3M9S - chains 2 and 3 of the 13 polymer chains in the assembly; structure by X-ray diffraction, 4.50 A resolution (low resolution: residue-level contacts below are approximate; hydrogen-bond / salt-bridge calls are withheld).

# Chain 2
Name: NADH-quinone oxidoreductase subunit 2
Source organism: Thermus thermophilus
Notes: EC 1.6.99.5
UniProt: Q56221 (NQO2_THET8); numbering as in UniProt (aligned over 1-181)
Amino-acid sequence (181 residues; numbered 1 to 181; the number before each row is that of its first residue):
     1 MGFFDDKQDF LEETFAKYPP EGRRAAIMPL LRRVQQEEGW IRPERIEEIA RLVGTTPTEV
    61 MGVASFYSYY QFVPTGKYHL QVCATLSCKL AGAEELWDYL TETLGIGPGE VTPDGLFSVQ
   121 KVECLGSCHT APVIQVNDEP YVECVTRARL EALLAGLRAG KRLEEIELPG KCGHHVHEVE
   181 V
Not modelled in the structure: 1-2, 181
Disulfides: Cys144-Cys172
Bound ions: 2Fe-2S cluster Fe: Cys83, Cys88, Cys124, Cys128
Ligand contacts: 2Fe-2S cluster (FES): Cys83, Thr85, Ser87, Cys88, Cys124, Leu125, Gly126, Ser127, Cys128, Val133
Swiss-Prot annotation at these positions:
  - binding site ([2Fe-2S] cluster): Cys83, Ser87, Cys88, Cys124, Cys128

# Chain 3
Name: NADH-quinone oxidoreductase subunit 3
Source organism: Thermus thermophilus
Notes: EC 1.6.99.5
UniProt: Q56223 (NQO3_THET8); residues 1-783 here = UniProt positions 1-783
Amino-acid sequence (783 residues; row label = number of the first residue in the row):
     1 MVRVKVNDRI VEVPPGTSVM DAVFHAGYDV PLFCSEKHLS PIGACRMCLV RIGLPKKGPD
    61 GKPLLNEKGE PEIQWQPKLA ASCVTAVADG MVVDTLSDVV REAQAGMVEF TLLNHPLDCP
   121 TCDKGGACEL QDRTVEYGLY EKYYQKGPLE LPVYTRFEFT RRHVDKHHPL SPFVILDRER
   181 CIHCKRCVRY FEEVPGDEVL DFIERGVHTF IGTMDFGLPS GFSGNITDIC PVGALLDLTA
   241 RFRARNWEME ETPTTCALCP VGCGITADTR SGELLRIRAR EVPEVNEIWI CDAGRFGHEW
   301 ADQNRLKTPL VRKEGRLVEA TWEEAFLALK EGLKEARGEE VGLYLAHDAT LEEGLLASEL
   361 AKALKTPHLD FQGRTAAPAS LFPPASLEDL LQADFALVLG DPTEEAPILH LRLSEFVRDL
   421 KPPHRYNHGT PFADLQIKER MPRRTDKMAL FAPYRAPLMK WAAIHEVHRP GEEREILLAL
   481 LGDKEGSEMV AKAKEAWEKA KNPVLILGAG VLQDTVAAER ARLLAERKGA KVLAMTPAAN
   541 ARGLEAMGVL PGAKGASWDE PGALYAYYGF VPPEEALKGK RFVVMHLSHL HPLAERYAHV
   601 VLPAPTFYEK RGHLVNLEGR VLPLSPAPIE NGEAEGALQV LALLAEALGV RPPFRLHLEA
   661 QKALKARKVP EAMGRLSFRL KELRPKERKG AFYLRPTMWK AHQAVGKAQE AARAELWAHP
   721 ETARAEALPE GAQVAVETPF GRVEARVVHR EDVPKGHLYL SALGPAAGLR VEGRVLVPAG
   781 GEA
Not modelled in the structure: 56-72, 144-149, 778-783
Bound ions: 2Fe-2S cluster Fe: Cys34, Cys45, Cys48, Cys83; 4Fe-4S cluster Fe site 1: His115, Cys119, Cys122, Cys128; 4Fe-4S cluster Fe site 2: Cys181, Cys184, Cys187, Cys230; 4Fe-4S cluster Fe site 3: Cys256, Cys259, Cys263, Cys291
Ligand contacts:
  - 2Fe-2S cluster (FES): Leu32, Phe33, Cys34, Ser35, Ile42, Gly43, Ala44, Cys45, Arg46, Met47, Cys48, Cys83
  - 4Fe-4S cluster (SF4), molecule 1: His115, Asp118, Cys119, Cys122, Lys124, Gly125, Cys128, Leu130, Gln131, Arg180, Val232, Gly233
  - 4Fe-4S cluster (SF4), molecule 2: Cys181, Ile182, His183, Cys184, Lys185, Arg186, Cys187, Phe202, Ile211, Cys230, Pro231, Val232, Ala234, Leu235
  - 4Fe-4S cluster (SF4), molecule 3: Cys256, Leu258, Cys259, Val261, Gly262, Cys263, Ile290, Cys291, Gly294, Pro407, Ile408
Swiss-Prot annotation at these positions:
  - binding site ([2Fe-2S] cluster): Cys34, Cys45, Cys48, Cys83
  - binding site ([4Fe-4S] cluster): His115, Cys119, Cys122, Cys128, Cys181, Cys184, Cys187, Cys230, Cys256, Cys259, Cys263, Cys291
  - mutagenesis: Cys256 (C256A: Decreases amount and stability of iron-sulfur center 4), Cys259 (C259A: Decreases amount and stability of iron-sulfur center 4), Cys263 (C263A: Decreases amount and stability of iron-sulfur center 4), Cys291 (C291A: Decreases amount and stability of iron-sulfur center 4)

# Interface between chain 2 and chain 3
Residue-residue contacts (27):
  Arg24(2) - Glu198(3)
  Arg24(2) - Arg440(3)
  Pro43(2) - Met214(3)
  Ile46(2) - Met214(3)
  Thr55(2) - Glu198(3)
  Thr56(2) - Glu198(3)
  Thr56(2) - Asp215(3)
  Pro57(2) - Met214(3)
  Pro57(2) - Asp215(3)
  Thr58(2) - Glu198(3)
  Thr58(2) - Val199(3)
  Thr58(2) - Leu200(3)
  Thr58(2) - Asp201(3)
  Thr58(2) - Thr213(3)
  Thr58(2) - Met214(3)
  Thr58(2) - Asp215(3)
  Glu59(2) - Glu198(3)
  Glu59(2) - Asp201(3)
  Met61(2) - Ile203(3)
  Met61(2) - Thr213(3)
  Met61(2) - Met214(3)
  Gly62(2) - Phe202(3)
  Gly62(2) - Ile203(3)
  Ser65(2) - Ile203(3)
  Ser65(2) - Glu204(3)
  Phe66(2) - Arg205(3)
  Ser68(2) - Arg205(3)
Interface residues without a listed pair, chain 2 (14 interface residues in all): Glu47
Interface residues without a listed pair, chain 3 (13 interface residues in all): Gly212

# In short
14 residues of chain 2 and 13 residues of chain 3 are in contact. Chain 2 binds 2Fe-2S cluster. Ligands of
chain 3: 3 copies of 4Fe-4S cluster and 2Fe-2S cluster.
Chain 2 is NADH-quinone oxidoreductase subunit 2 and chain 3 is NADH-quinone oxidoreductase subunit 3, both
from Thermus thermophilus; the structure, Crystal structure of respiratory complex I from Thermus
thermophilus, was determined by X-ray diffraction, deposited together with 3M9C.
